PDB entry 3R1B | X-ray diffraction, 3.00 A resolution | chain A

[Chain A]
Molecule: Cytochrome P450 2B4
Source organism: Oryctolagus cuniculus
Notes: EC 1.14.14.1
UniProtKB: P00178 (CP2B4_RABIT); aligned to UniProt positions 1-472 over residues 20-491 (the alignment contains insertions or deletions, so no single offset holds)
Amino-acid sequence (476 residues; row label = number of the first residue in the row):
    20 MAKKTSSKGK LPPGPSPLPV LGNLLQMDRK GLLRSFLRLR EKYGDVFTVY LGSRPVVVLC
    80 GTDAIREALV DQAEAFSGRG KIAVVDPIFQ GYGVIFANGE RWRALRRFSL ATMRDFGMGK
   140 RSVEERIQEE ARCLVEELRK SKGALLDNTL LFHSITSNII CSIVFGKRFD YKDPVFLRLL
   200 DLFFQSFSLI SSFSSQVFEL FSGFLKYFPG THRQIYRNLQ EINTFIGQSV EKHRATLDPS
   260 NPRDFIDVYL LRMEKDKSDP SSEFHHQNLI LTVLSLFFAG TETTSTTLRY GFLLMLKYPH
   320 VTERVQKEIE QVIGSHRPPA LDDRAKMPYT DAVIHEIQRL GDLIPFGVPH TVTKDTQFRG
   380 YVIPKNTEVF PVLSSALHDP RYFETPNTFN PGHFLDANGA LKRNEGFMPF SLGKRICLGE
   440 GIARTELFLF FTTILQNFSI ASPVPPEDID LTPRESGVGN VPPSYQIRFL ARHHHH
Not modelled in the structure: 20-27, 493-495
Construct notes: engineered mutation Ala21 (Glu2 in P00178), Lys22 (Gly in P00178), Lys23 (His in P00178), Thr24 (Pro in P00178), Ser25 (Lys in P00178), Ser26 (Ala in P00178), Lys27 (His in P00178), Lys29 (Arg in P00178), Tyr226 (His in P00178); conflict Ser221 (Pro in P00178); expression tag (492-495)
Covalent attachments: (4-tert-butylphenyl)acetaldehyde (TB2) linked to Thr302
Bound ions: heme Fe near Cys436 (its only coordinating residue here)
Small-molecule neighbours:
  - 5-cyclohexyl-1-pentyl-beta-D-maltoside (CM5), molecule 1: Arg120, Ala123, Leu124, Phe127, Val183, Phe264, Ile265, Tyr268, Arg271, Lys274, Asp275, His284, Asn287, Leu288, Thr291
  - 5-cyclohexyl-1-pentyl-beta-D-maltoside (CM5), molecule 2: Ser128, Leu129, Met132, Arg133, Ile182, Phe264, Leu295, Leu437, Ile441
  - heme (HEM): Arg98, Trp121, Leu124, Arg125, Ile179, Leu295, Gly299, Thr300, Thr303, Thr306, Ile363, Val367, His369, Leu392, Pro428, Phe429, Ser430, Arg434, Ile435, Cys436, Leu437, Gly438, Ile441, Ala442
  - (4-tert-butylphenyl)acetaldehyde (TB2): Arg98, Trp121, Ser294, Ala298, Gly299, Ile363, Val367
Reported in the primary citation:
  - binding site for (4-tert-butylphenyl)acetaldehyde: Arg98, Trp121, Val216, Phe217, Phe220, Ser294, Ala298, Thr302, Ile363, Val367
  - conformationally variable residues (helix shift, loop rearrangement): Pro106 to Ala116, Phe203, Pro279

[Overview]
Ligands of chain A: heme and 5-cyclohexyl-1-pentyl-beta-D-maltoside. (4-tert-butylphenyl)acetaldehyde is
covalently linked to Thr302. The paper reports a binding site for (4-tert-butylphenyl)acetaldehyde at Arg98,
Trp121 and Val216 among others; conformational variability at Pro106, Phe203 and Pro279.
Chain A is Cytochrome P450 2B4 (Oryctolagus cuniculus); the structure, Open crystal structure of cytochrome
P450 2B4 covalently bound to the mechanism-based inactivator tert-butylphenylacetylene, was determined by
X-ray diffraction together with 3R1A from the same study.
